PDB entry 1LP9 | X-ray diffraction, 2.00 A resolution | chains A and F of the 5 polymer chains in the assembly

[Chain A]
Protein: HLA class I histocompatibility antigen, A-2 alpha chain
Source organism: Homo sapiens
Reference sequence: P01892 (1A02_HUMAN); residues 1-275 here correspond to UniProt positions 25-299 (UniProt number = residue number + 24)
Amino-acid sequence (275 residues; row label = number of the first residue in the row):
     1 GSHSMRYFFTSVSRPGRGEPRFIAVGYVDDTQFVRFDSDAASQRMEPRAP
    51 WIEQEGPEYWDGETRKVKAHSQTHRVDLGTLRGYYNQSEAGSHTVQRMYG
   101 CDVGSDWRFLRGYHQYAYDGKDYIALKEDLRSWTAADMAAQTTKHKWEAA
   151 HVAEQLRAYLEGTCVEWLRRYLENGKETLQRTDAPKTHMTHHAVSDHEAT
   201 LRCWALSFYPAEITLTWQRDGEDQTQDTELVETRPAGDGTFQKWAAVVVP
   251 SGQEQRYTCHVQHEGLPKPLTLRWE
Cystine bridges: Cys101-Cys164, Cys203-Cys259

[Chain F]
Protein: T-cell Receptor beta chain
Source organism: Mus musculus
Amino-acid sequence (238 residues; numbered 0 to 245 plus 1 insertion-coded residue; 9 numbers in that range are skipped by the numbering (no residue carries them; nothing is unmodelled there); the number before each row is that of its first residue; numbering starts at 0):
     0 MEAAVTQSPRSKVAVTGGKVTLSCHQTNNHDYMYWYRQDTGHGLRLIHYS
    50 YVADSTEKGDIPD
    64 GYKASRPSQENFSLILELASLSQTAVYFCASSDWVSY
   105 EQYFGPGTRLTV
  116A L
   117 EDLRNVTPPKVSLFEPSKAEIANKQKATLVCLARGFFPDHVELSWWVNGK
   167 EVHSGVSTDPQAYKES
   186 NY
   189 SYALSSRLRVSATFWHNPRNHFRCQVQFHGLSEEDKWPEGSPKPVTQNIS
   239 AEAWGRA
Not modelled in the structure: 0
Cystine bridges: Cys23-Cys92, Cys147-Cys212

[Chain A / chain F interface]
Residue-residue contacts (13; chain A residue first):
  Arg65(A) with Tyr48(F); Glu56(F), salt bridge
  Lys68(A) with Tyr50(F)
  Gln72(A) with Asp30(F), hydrogen bond; Val51(F)
  Lys146(A) with Trp97(F)
  Trp147(A) with Trp97(F)
  Ala149(A) with Tyr100(F)
  Ala150(A) with Trp97(F), hydrophobic; Val98(F), hydrophobic; Tyr100(F)
  Val152(A) with Trp97(F), hydrophobic
  Gln155(A) with Tyr100(F)
Interface residues without a listed pair, chain A (12 interface residues in all): Ala69, Thr73, His151
Interface residues without a listed pair, chain F (9 interface residues in all): Tyr31

[Overview]
The interface between chain A and chain F involves 12 residues on one side and 9 on the other; the contacts
include 1 hydrogen bond and 1 salt bridge. Among the polar pairs are Arg65(A)-Glu56(F) and Gln72(A)-Asp30(F).
Chain A is HLA class I histocompatibility antigen, A-2 alpha chain (Homo sapiens) and chain F is T-cell
Receptor beta chain (Mus musculus); the structure, Xenoreactive complex AHIII 12.2 TCR bound to
p1049/HLA-A2.1, was determined by X-ray diffraction.
